Entry 4M7D (X-ray diffraction, 2.60 A resolution); this record covers chains F and G of the 8 polymer chains in the assembly.

# Chain F
Protein: U6 snRNA-associated Sm-like protein LSm7
Organism: Saccharomyces cerevisiae
UniProt: P53905 (LSM7_YEAST); numbering as in UniProt (aligned over 1-115)
Amino-acid sequence (115 residues; each row starts with the number of its first residue):
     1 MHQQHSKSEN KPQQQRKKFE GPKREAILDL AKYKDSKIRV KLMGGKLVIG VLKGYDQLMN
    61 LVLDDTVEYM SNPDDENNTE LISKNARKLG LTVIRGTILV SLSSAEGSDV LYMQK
Not modelled in the structure: 1-25, 71-84, 106-115

# Chain G
Protein: U6 snRNA-associated Sm-like protein LSm4
Organism: Saccharomyces cerevisiae
UniProt: P40070 (LSM4_YEAST); residues 1-93 here = UniProt positions 1-93
Amino-acid sequence (93 residues; each row starts with the number of its first residue):
     1 MLPLYLLTNA KGQQMQIELK NGEIIQGILT NVDNWMNLTL SNVTEYSEES AINSEDNAES
    61 SKAVKLNEIY IRGTFIKFIK LQDNIIDKVK QQI
Not modelled in the structure: 52-62, 89-93

# Chain F / chain G interface
Residue-residue contacts (27; chain F residue first):
  Ile27(F) with Asn31(G); Val32(G); Asp33(G); Asn37(G); Leu38(G); Thr39(G); Tyr70(G), hydrophobic
  Leu28(F) with Glu68(G)
  Lys32(F) with Glu68(G), salt bridge
  Tyr33(F) with Glu68(G), hydrogen bond
  Arg39(F) with Glu45(G), salt bridge; Leu66(G)
  Lys41(F) with Glu23(G), salt bridge; Glu45(G), salt bridge
  Leu58(F) with Arg72(G)
  Met59(F) with Tyr70(G), hydrophobic; Arg72(G)
  Gly96(F) with Arg72(G), hydrogen bond (backbone-side chain)
  Leu99(F) with Tyr70(G), hydrophobic; Arg72(G)
  Val100(F) with Ile71(G); Arg72(G), hydrogen bond (backbone-backbone); Phe75(G), hydrophobic
  Ser101(F) with Tyr70(G)
  Leu102(F) with Ile69(G); Tyr70(G), hydrogen bond (backbone-backbone)
  Ser103(F) with Glu68(G)
Interface residues without a listed pair, chain F (17 interface residues in all): Met43, Thr97, Ser104
Interface residues without a listed pair, chain G (16 interface residues in all): Val64

# In short
17 residues of chain F face 16 of chain G across their interface; the contacts include 4 hydrogen bonds and 4
salt bridges. Polar contacts include Lys32(F)-Glu68(G), Arg39(F)-Glu45(G) and Lys41(F)-Glu23(G).
Here chain F is U6 snRNA-associated Sm-like protein LSm7 and chain G is U6 snRNA-associated Sm-like protein
LSm4, both from Saccharomyces cerevisiae. Entry 4M7D (Crystal structure of Lsm2-8 complex bound to the RNA
fragment CGUUU) was determined by X-ray diffraction (same publication as 4M77, 4M78, 4M7A and 4M75).
